Entry 9CQY (electron microscopy, 2.39 A resolution); this record covers chains B and C of the 4 polymer chains in the assembly.

== Chain B ==
Protein: Nitrogenase molybdenum-iron protein beta chain
From: Azotobacter vinelandii
Notes: EC 1.18.6.1
UniProtKB: P07329 (NIFK_AZOVI); residues 1-523 here = UniProt positions 1-523
Chain sequence (523 residues; row label = number of the first residue in the row):
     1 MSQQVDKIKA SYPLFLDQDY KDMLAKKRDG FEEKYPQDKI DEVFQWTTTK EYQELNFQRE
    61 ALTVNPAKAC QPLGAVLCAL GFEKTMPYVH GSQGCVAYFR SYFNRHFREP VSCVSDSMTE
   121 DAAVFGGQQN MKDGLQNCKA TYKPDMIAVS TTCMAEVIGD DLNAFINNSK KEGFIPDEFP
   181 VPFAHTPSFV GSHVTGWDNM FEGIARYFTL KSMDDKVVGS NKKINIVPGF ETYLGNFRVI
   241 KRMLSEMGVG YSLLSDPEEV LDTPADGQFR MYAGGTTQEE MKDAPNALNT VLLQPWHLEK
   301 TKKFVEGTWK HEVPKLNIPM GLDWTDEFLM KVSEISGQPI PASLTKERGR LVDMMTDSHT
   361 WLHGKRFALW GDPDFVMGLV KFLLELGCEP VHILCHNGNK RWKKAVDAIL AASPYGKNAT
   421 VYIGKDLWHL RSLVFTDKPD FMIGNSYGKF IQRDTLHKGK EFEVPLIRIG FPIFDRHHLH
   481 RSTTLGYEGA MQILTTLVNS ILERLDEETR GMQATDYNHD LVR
Unresolved in the structure: 1
Ion coordination: fe(8)-S(7) cluster Fe: Cys-70, Cys-95, Cys-153, Ser-188 (shared with 3 residues of chain A); Fe ion site 1: Arg-108, Glu-109 (shared with 2 residues of chain D); Fe ion site 2: Asp-353, Asp-357 (shared with 2 residues of chain D)
Ligand contacts:
  - fe(8)-S(7) cluster (CLF): Cys-70, Pro-72, Ser-92, Gly-94, Cys-95, Tyr-98, Phe-99, Thr-152, Cys-153, Ser-188
  - 3-hydroxy-3-carboxy-adipic acid (HCA): Tyr-98, Ser-101, Arg-105

== Chain C ==
Protein: Nitrogenase molybdenum-iron protein alpha chain
From: Azotobacter vinelandii
Notes: EC 1.18.6.1
UniProtKB: P07328 (NIFD_AZOVI); residue numbers follow UniProt; this construct covers 1-492
Chain sequence (492 residues; each row starts with the number of its first residue):
     1 MTGMSREEVE SLIQEVLEVY PEKARKDRNK HLAVNDPAVT QSKKCIISNK KSQPGLMTIR
    61 GCAYAGSKGV VWGPIKDMIH ISHGPVGCGQ YSRAGRRNYY IGTTGVNAFV TMNFTSDFQE
   121 KDIVFGGDKK LAKLIDEVET LFPLNKGISV QSECPIGLIG DDIESVSKVK GAELSKTIVP
   181 VRCEGFRGVS QSLGHHIAND AVRDWVLGKR DEDTTFASTP YDVAIIGDYN IGGDAWSSRI
   241 LLEEMGLRCV AQWSGDGSIS EIELTPKVKL NLVHCYRSMN YISRHMEEKY GIPWMEYNFF
   301 GPTKTIESLR AIAAKFDESI QKKCEEVIAK YKPEWEAVVA KYRPRLEGKR VMLYIGGLRP
   361 RHVIGAYEDL GMEVVGTGYE FAHNDDYDRT MKEMGDSTLL YDDVTGYEFE EFVKRIKPDL
   421 IGSGIKEKFI FQKMGIPFRE MHSWDYSGPY HGFDGFAIFA RDMDMTLNNP CWKKLQAPWE
   481 ASEGAEKVAA SA
Unresolved in the structure: 1-3, 481-492
Ion coordination: fe(8)-S(7) cluster Fe: Cys-62, Cys-88, Cys-154 (shared with 4 residues of chain D); Fe ion near Cys-275 (its only coordinating residue here)
Ligand contacts:
  - fe(8)-S(7) cluster (CLF): Cys-62, Tyr-64, Pro-85, Gly-87, Cys-88, Tyr-91, Glu-153, Cys-154, Gly-185
  - 3-hydroxy-3-carboxy-adipic acid (HCA): Ala-65, Gly-95, Arg-96, Gln-191, Gly-424, Ile-425, Lys-426, Glu-440, His-442
  - ICS (iron-sulfur-molybdenum cluster with interstitial carbon): Val-70, Arg-96, His-195, Tyr-229, Ile-231, Cys-275, Arg-277, Ser-278, Ile-355, Gly-356, Gly-357, Leu-358, Arg-359, Pro-360, Phe-381, Met-441, His-442

== Interface between chain B and chain C ==
Residue-residue contacts (47; chain B residue first):
  Leu-322(B) / Lys-474(C)
  Asp-323(B) / Lys-474(C)  salt bridge
  Asp-326(B) / Pro-478(C)
  Asp-326(B) / Trp-479(C)
  Met-330(B) / Pro-478(C)  hydrophobic
  Met-330(B) / Trp-479(C)  hydrophobic
  Ile-340(B) / Trp-479(C)  hydrophobic
  Thr-345(B) / Trp-479(C)  hydrogen bond
  Thr-345(B) / Glu-480(C)
  Arg-348(B) / Lys-474(C)  hydrogen bond (side chain-backbone)
  Arg-348(B) / Gln-476(C)
  Arg-348(B) / Ala-477(C)
  Arg-348(B) / Pro-478(C)
  Arg-348(B) / Trp-479(C)
  Val-352(B) / Lys-474(C)
  Asp-353(B) / Lys-433(C)  salt bridge
  Thr-356(B) / Gln-432(C)
  Thr-356(B) / Cys-471(C)
  Thr-356(B) / Trp-472(C)
  Asp-357(B) / Phe-429(C)
  Asp-357(B) / Gln-432(C)
  His-359(B) / Thr-466(C)  hydrogen bond
  His-359(B) / Asn-469(C)
  Thr-360(B) / Arg-439(C)
  Thr-360(B) / Met-465(C)
  Thr-360(B) / Thr-466(C)
  Trp-361(B) / Tyr-446(C)
  His-363(B) / Met-465(C)
  His-363(B) / Asn-469(C)
  Glu-385(B) / Pro-470(C)
  Tyr-415(B) / Asn-468(C)
  Tyr-415(B) / Pro-470(C)
  Tyr-487(B) / Trp-479(C)
  Met-512(B) / Thr-103(C)
  Met-512(B) / Thr-104(C)
  Gln-513(B) / Ile-101(C)
  Gln-513(B) / Gly-102(C)
  Gln-513(B) / Thr-103(C)  hydrogen bond
  Tyr-517(B) / Tyr-99(C)
  Tyr-517(B) / Tyr-100(C)
  Asn-518(B) / Tyr-99(C)  hydrogen bond
  Asp-520(B) / Arg-97(C)  salt bridge
  Asp-520(B) / Tyr-99(C)  hydrogen bond
  Leu-521(B) / Arg-93(C)
  Leu-521(B) / Ala-94(C)  hydrophobic
  Val-522(B) / Tyr-446(C)
  Arg-523(B) / Tyr-446(C)
Interface residues without a listed pair, chain B (31 interface residues in all): Leu-329, Met-355, Leu-384, Gly-387, Asp-516
Interface residues without a listed pair, chain C (31 interface residues in all): Asn-107, Trp-236, Asp-445, Leu-475

== Summary ==
Chain B and chain C each contribute 31 residues to their interface; the contacts include 6 hydrogen bonds and
3 salt bridges. Polar contacts include Asp-323(B)/Lys-474(C), Asp-353(B)/Lys-433(C) and Asp-520(B)/Arg-97(C).
Bound to chain B: 3-hydroxy-3-carboxy-adipic acid and fe(8)-S(7) cluster.
Chain B is Nitrogenase molybdenum-iron protein beta chain and chain C is Nitrogenase molybdenum-iron protein
alpha chain, both from Azotobacter vinelandii; the structure, Azotobacter vinelandii Oxidized MoFeP (C2
symmetry) obtained using the SPT Labtech chameleon, was determined by electron microscopy, deposited together
with 9CQM, 9CQN, 9CQO, 9CQP, 9CQQ, 9CQR and 12 further entries.
